PDB entry 6KDP | X-ray diffraction, 2.93 A resolution | chains A and D of the 4 polymer chains in the assembly

Chain A (and D):
Name: DNA (cytosine-5)-methyltransferase 3B
Organism: Homo sapiens
Notes: EC 2.1.1.37; chain D of this document is another copy of the same molecule, construct and numbering; everything in this record applies to it too
UniProtKB: Q9UBC3 (DNM3B_HUMAN); residues 571-853 here = UniProt positions 571-853
Chain sequence (286 residues; row label = number of the first residue in the row):
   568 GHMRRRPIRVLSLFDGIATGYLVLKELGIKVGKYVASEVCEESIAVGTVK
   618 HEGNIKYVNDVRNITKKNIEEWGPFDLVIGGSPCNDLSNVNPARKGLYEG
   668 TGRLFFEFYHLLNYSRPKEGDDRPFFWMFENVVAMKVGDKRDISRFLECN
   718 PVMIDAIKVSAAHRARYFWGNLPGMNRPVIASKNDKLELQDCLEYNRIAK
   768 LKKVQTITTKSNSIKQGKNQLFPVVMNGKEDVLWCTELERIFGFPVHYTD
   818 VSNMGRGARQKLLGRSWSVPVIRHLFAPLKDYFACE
Unresolved in the structure: 568-569, 779-785
Sequence notes: expression tag (568-570)
Ligand contacts: S-adenosylhomocysteine (SAH): Phe-581, Asp-582, Gly-583, Ile-584, Thr-586, Ser-604, Glu-605, Val-606, Cys-607, Ser-610, Asn-626, Asp-627, Val-628, Arg-629, Gly-648, Ser-649, Pro-650, Leu-671, Arg-832, Ser-833, Trp-834
Curated features (UniProtKB/Swiss-Prot):
  - active site: Cys-651
  - binding site (S-adenosyl-L-methionine): Asp-582 to Thr-586, Glu-605, Asp-627 to Arg-629, Arg-832 to Trp-834
  - cross-link: Lys-617 (Glycyl lysine isopeptide (Lys-Gly) (interchain with G-Cter in SUMO2))
  - natural variant: Ala-585 (A585T: In ICF1; A585V: In ICF1), Ala-603 (A603T: In ICF1), Val-606 (V606A: In ICF1), Gly-663 (G663S: In ICF1), Leu-664 (L664P: In ICF1), Pro-691 (P691L: In FSHD4), Val-699 (V699G: In ICF1), Val-726 (V726G: In ICF1), Ala-766 (A766P: In ICF1), Glu-806 (E806ESTP: In ICF1), His-814 (H814R: In ICF1), Asp-817 (D817G: In ICF1), 3 further natural variant entries in UniProt
Reported in the primary citation:
  - conformationally variable residues (order/disorder transition): Asn-779 to Lys-785
  - mutagenesis - V657G, T775S (6.3-fold), N779A, N779D, N779Q, N779V: decreased catalytic activity on CpG sites
  - mutagenesis - C651A: abolished catalytic activity on CpG sites
  - specificity-determining residues: Lys-777, Asn-779
  - mutagenesis - K777A: decreased catalytic activity on CpG, CpA and CpT sites
  - mutagenesis - Q772R (0.069 and 0.072 uM): unchanged binding to DNA
  - disease-associated variants - A585V, A603T, V606A: decreased binding to SAM (proposed by the authors, not directly observed)
  - disease-associated variants - H814R, D817G, V818M: decreased binding to DNA (cytosine-5)-methyltransferase 3B (chain A) (proposed by the authors, not directly observed)
  - disease-associated variants - V726G, A766P, R840Q: decreased stability (proposed by the authors, not directly observed)
  - disease-associated variants - V699G: decreased binding to cytosine (proposed by the authors, not directly observed)
  - disease-associated variants - R823G: decreased binding to DNA (proposed by the authors, not directly observed)
  - disease-associated variants - R823G: decreased catalytic activity (citing earlier work)
  - mutagenesis - K777R: increased catalytic activity on CpG
  - mutagenesis - Q772R: decreased catalytic activity on 49-bp DNA (CG-3)
  - mutagenesis - Q772R: decreased catalytic activity on 24-bp DNA (CG and CG-2)

How chain A and chain D interact:
Residue-residue contacts (31; chain A residue first):
  Thr-615(A) / Tyr-762(D)
  Val-616(A) / Glu-761(D)
  Val-616(A) / Trp-801(D)  hydrophobic
  Glu-619(A) / Tyr-762(D)
  Gly-620(A) / Tyr-762(D)
  Glu-761(A) / Val-616(D)
  Tyr-762(A) / Thr-615(D)
  Tyr-762(A) / Val-616(D)
  Tyr-762(A) / Glu-619(D)
  Tyr-762(A) / Gly-620(D)
  Val-799(A) / Asn-820(D)
  Leu-800(A) / Asn-820(D)  hydrogen bond (backbone-side chain)
  Trp-801(A) / Val-818(D)  hydrophobic
  Trp-801(A) / Ser-819(D)  hydrogen bond
  Trp-801(A) / Asn-820(D)
  Cys-802(A) / Asn-820(D)  hydrogen bond (backbone-side chain)
  Thr-803(A) / Asp-817(D)
  His-814(A) / His-814(D)
  His-814(A) / Asp-817(D)  salt bridge
  Asp-817(A) / Thr-803(D)
  Asp-817(A) / His-814(D)  salt bridge
  Asp-817(A) / Asp-817(D)
  Asp-817(A) / Arg-826(D)  salt bridge
  Ser-819(A) / Trp-801(D)
  Asn-820(A) / Val-799(D)
  Asn-820(A) / Leu-800(D)  hydrogen bond (side chain-backbone)
  Asn-820(A) / Trp-801(D)
  Asn-820(A) / Cys-802(D)  hydrogen bond (side chain-backbone)
  Asn-820(A) / Arg-823(D)
  Arg-823(A) / Asn-820(D)
  Arg-826(A) / Asp-817(D)  salt bridge
Interface residues without a listed pair, chain A (20 interface residues in all): Lys-617, Val-818, Gly-822
Interface residues without a listed pair, chain D (19 interface residues in all): Gly-822

In short:
The interface between chain A and chain D involves 20 residues on one side and 19 on the other, with 5
hydrogen bonds and 4 salt bridges. Polar pairs include His-814(A)/Asp-817(D), Asp-817(A)/Arg-826(D) and
Leu-800(A)/Asn-820(D). The paper reports that V657G, T775S and N779A of chain A, among others, reduce
catalytic activity on CpG sites; specificity determinants Lys-777(A) and Asn-779(A); 21 substitutions were
tested in all.
Both chains are DNA (cytosine-5)-methyltransferase 3B (Homo sapiens). Entry 6KDP (Crystal structure of human
DNMT3B-DNMT3L complex (II)) was determined by X-ray diffraction, deposited together with 6KDA, 6KDB, 6KDL and
6KDT.
